PDB entry 7LH6 | X-ray diffraction, 2.85 A resolution | chains B and A

Chain B:
Name: L-galactose dehydrogenase
Organism: Bacteroides plebeius
UniProt: B5CY82 (B5CY82_BACPM); the author numbering skips numbers that UniProt does not, so the offset changes along the chain: 1-83 = UniProt 1-83; 85-311 = UniProt 84-310
Amino-acid sequence (333 residues; row label = number of the first residue in the row; note: 1 number in that range is skipped by the numbering (no residue carries it; nothing is unmodelled there); numbers below 1 keep their minus sign (Met-22 is residue -22)):
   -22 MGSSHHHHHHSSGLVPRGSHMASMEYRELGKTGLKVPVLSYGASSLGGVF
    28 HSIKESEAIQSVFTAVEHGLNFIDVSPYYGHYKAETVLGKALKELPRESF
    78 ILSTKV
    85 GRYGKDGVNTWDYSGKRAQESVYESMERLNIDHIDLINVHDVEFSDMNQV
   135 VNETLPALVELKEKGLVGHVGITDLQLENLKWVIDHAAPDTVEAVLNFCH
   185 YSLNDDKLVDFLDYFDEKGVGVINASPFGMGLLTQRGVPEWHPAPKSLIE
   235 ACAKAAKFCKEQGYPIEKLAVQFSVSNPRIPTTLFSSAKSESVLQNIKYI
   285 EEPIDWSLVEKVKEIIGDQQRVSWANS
Disordered / not traced: -22 to 0, 23-25, 85-98, 126-131, 310-311
Sequence notes: initiating methionine (-22); expression tag (-21 to 0)

Chain A:
Name: L-galactose dehydrogenase
Organism: Bacteroides plebeius
UniProt: B5CY82 (B5CY82_BACPM); the author numbering skips numbers that UniProt does not, so the offset changes along the chain: 1-82 = UniProt 1-82; 84-311 = UniProt 83-310
Amino-acid sequence (333 residues; each row starts with the number of its first residue; note: 1 number in that range is skipped by the numbering (no residue carries it; nothing is unmodelled there); numbers below 1 keep their minus sign (Met-22 is residue -22)):
   -22 MGSSHHHHHHSSGLVPRGSHMASMEYRELGKTGLKVPVLSYGASSLGGVF
    28 HSIKESEAIQSVFTAVEHGLNFIDVSPYYGHYKAETVLGKALKELPRESF
    78 ILSTK
    84 VGRYGKDGVNTWDYSGKRAQESVYESMERLNIDHIDLINVHDVEFSDMNQ
   134 VVNETLPALVELKEKGLVGHVGITDLQLENLKWVIDHAAPDTVEAVLNFC
   184 HYSLNDDKLVDFLDYFDEKGVGVINASPFGMGLLTQRGVPEWHPAPKSLI
   234 EACAKAAKFCKEQGYPIEKLAVQFSVSNPRIPTTLFSSAKSESVLQNIKY
   284 IEEPIDWSLVEKVKEIIGDQQRVSWANS
Disordered / not traced: -22 to 0, 84-99, 126-131, 310-311
Sequence notes: initiating methionine (-22); expression tag (-21 to 0)

Interface between chain B and chain A:
Pairs across the interface (37; chain B residue first):
  Val26(B) - His124(A)
  Val26(B) - Phe182(A)  hydrophobic
  Phe27(B) - Leu159(A)  hydrophobic
  Phe27(B) - Cys183(A)  hydrophobic
  Phe27(B) - Met214(A)  hydrophobic
  Phe27(B) - Trp308(A)  hydrophobic
  Ile30(B) - Pro227(A)  hydrophobic
  Ile30(B) - Trp308(A)
  Lys31(B) - Trp225(A)
  Glu34(B) - Trp225(A)
  Glu34(B) - Pro227(A)
  Leu159(B) - Phe27(A)  hydrophobic
  Cys183(B) - Phe27(A)  hydrophobic
  Met214(B) - Phe27(A)  hydrophobic
  Arg220(B) - Arg220(A)
  Arg220(B) - Val222(A)  hydrogen bond (side chain-backbone)
  Arg220(B) - Pro223(A)
  Gly221(B) - Arg220(A)  hydrogen bond (backbone-side chain)
  Val222(B) - Arg220(A)  hydrogen bond (backbone-side chain)
  Pro223(B) - Arg220(A)
  Glu224(B) - Ser271(A)
  Glu224(B) - Ala272(A)  hydrogen bond (side chain-backbone)
  Glu224(B) - Lys273(A)  hydrogen bond (side chain-backbone)
  Glu224(B) - Ser276(A)
  Trp225(B) - Lys31(A)
  Trp225(B) - Glu34(A)
  Trp225(B) - Ala272(A)  hydrophobic
  His226(B) - Lys273(A)
  Pro227(B) - Ile30(A)  hydrophobic
  Pro227(B) - Glu34(A)
  Ser271(B) - Glu224(A)
  Ala272(B) - Glu224(A)  hydrogen bond (backbone-side chain)
  Ala272(B) - Trp225(A)  hydrophobic
  Lys273(B) - Glu224(A)  hydrogen bond (backbone-side chain)
  Ser276(B) - Glu224(A)  hydrogen bond
  Trp308(B) - Phe27(A)  hydrophobic
  Trp308(B) - Ile30(A)
Other interface residues (no listed pair), chain B (23 interface residues in all): Phe182, Ala309
Other interface residues (no listed pair), chain A (23 interface residues in all): Val26, Gly221, His226

Summary:
Chain B and chain A each contribute 23 residues to their interface, with 8 hydrogen bonds. Polar pairs include
Arg220(B)-Val222(A), Gly221(B)-Arg220(A) and Glu224(B)-Ala272(A).
Both chains are L-galactose dehydrogenase (Bacteroides plebeius). Entry 7LH6 (The structure of Bacteroides
plebeius L-galactose dehydrogenase) was determined by X-ray diffraction (same publication as 7LHA, 7LJ2, 7LJJ,
7LK7 and 7LNP).
